PDB entry 9K0Z | electron microscopy, 4.70 A resolution (low resolution: residue-level contacts below are approximate; hydrogen-bond / salt-bridge calls are withheld) | chains X and h of the 58 polymer chains in the assembly

[Chain X]
Name: Large ribosomal subunit protein bL27
From: Mycolicibacterium smegmatis MC2 155
UniProtKB: A0R150 (RL27_MYCS2); residue numbers follow UniProt; this construct covers 8-86
Chain sequence (79 residues; numbered 8 to 86; the number before each row is that of its first residue):
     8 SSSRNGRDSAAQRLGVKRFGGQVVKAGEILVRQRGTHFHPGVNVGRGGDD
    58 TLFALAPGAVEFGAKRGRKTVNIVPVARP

[Chain h]
Molecule: 23S ribosomal RNA
From: Mycolicibacterium smegmatis MC2 155
Sequence (3127 nucleotides; row label = number of the first residue in the row; numbers below 1 keep their minus sign (U-2 is residue -2)):
    -2 UUGUAAGUGUUUAAGGGCGCAUGGUGGAUGCCUUGGCACUGGGAGCCGAU
    48 GAAGGACGUAGGAGGCUGCGAUAAGCCUCGGGGAGCUGUCAACCGAGCGU
    98 UGAUCCGAGGAUGUCCGAAUGGGGAAACCCGGCACGAGUGAUGUCGUGUC
   148 ACCAGGCGCUGAAUAUAUAGGCGUCUGGGGGGAACGCGGGGAAGUGAAAC
   198 AUCUCAGUACCCGUAGGAAGAGAAAACAAAAUGUGAUUCCGUGAGUAGUG
   248 GCGAGCGAAAGCGGAGGAUGGCUAAACCGUAUGCAUGUGAUACCGGGUAG
   298 GGGUUGUGUGUGCGGGGUUGUGGGACCUAUCUUUCCGGCUCUACCUGGCU
   348 GGAGGGCAGUGAGAAAAUGUUGUGGUUAGCGGAAAUGGCUUGGGAUGGCC
   398 UGCCGUAGACGGUGAGAGCCCGGUACGUGAAAACCCGACGUCUGUCUUGA
   448 UGGUGUUCCCGAGUAGCAGCGGGCCCGUGGAAUCUGCUGUGAAUCUGCCG
   498 GGACCACCCGGUAAGCCUGAAUACUUCCCAGUGACCGAUAGCGGAUUAGU
   548 ACCGUGAGGGAAUGGUGAAAAGUACCCCGGGAGGGGAGUGAAAGAGUACC
   598 UGAAACCGUGCGCUUACAAUCCGUCAGAGCCCUCGACGUGUCGUGGGGUG
   648 AUGGCGUGCCUUUUGAAGAAUGAGCCUGCGAGUCAGGGACAUGUCGCGAG
   698 GUUAACCCGGGUGGGGUAGCCGCAGCGAAAGCGAGUCUGAAUAGGGCGUA
   748 UCCACACAAGAGUGUGUGGUGUAGUGGUGUGUUCUGGACCCGAAGCGGAG
   798 UGAUCUACCCAUGGCCAGGGUGAAGCGCGGGUAAGACCGCGUGGAGGCCC
   848 GAACCCACUUAGGUUGAAGACUGAGGGGAUGAGCUGUGGGUAGGGGUGAA
   898 AGGCCAAUCAAACUCCGUGAUAGCUGGUUCUCCCCGAAAUGCAUUUAGGU
   948 GCAGCGUCGCAUGUUUCUUGCCGGAGGUAGAGCUACUGGAUGGCCGAUGG
   998 GCCCCACAGGGUUACUGACGUCAGCCAAACUCCGAAUGCCGGUAAGUCCA
  1048 AGAGUGCGGCAGUGAGACGGCGGGGGAUAAGCUCCGUGCGUCGAGAGGGA
  1098 AACAGCCCAGAUCGCCGGCUAAGGCCCCUAAGCGUGUGCUAAGUGGAAAA
  1148 GGAUGUGCAGUCGCGAAGACAACCAGGAGGUUGGCUUAGAAGCAGCCACC
  1198 CUUGAAAGAGUGCGUAAUAGCUCACUGGUCAAGUGAUUGUGCGCCGAUAA
  1248 UGUAGCGGGGCUCAAGCACACCGCCGAAGCCGCGGCAGCCAACGUGUUGG
  1298 CUGGGUAGGGGAGCGUCCUGCAUCCGGUGAAGCCGCCGAGUGAUCGAGUG
  1348 GUGGAGGGUGUGGGAGUGAGAAUGCAGGCAUGAGUAGCGAUUAGGCAAGU
  1398 GAGAACCUUGCCCGCCGAAAGACCAAGGGUUCCUGGGCCAGGCCAGUCCG
  1448 CCCAGGGUGAGUCGGGACCUAAGGCGAGGCCGACAGGCGUAGUCGAUGGA
  1498 CAACGGGUUGAUAUUCCCGUACCCGUGUAUGUGCGUCCAUGAUGAAUCAG
  1548 CGGUACUAACCAUCCAAAACCACCGUGACCGCACCUUUCGGGGUGUGGCG
  1598 UUGGUGGGGCUGCAUGGGACCUUCGUUGGUAGUAGUCAAGCGAUGGGGUG
  1648 ACGCAGGAAGGUAGCCGUACCGGUCAGUGGUAAUACCGGGGUAAGCCUGU
  1698 AGGGAGUCAGAUAGGUAAAUCCGUCUGGCAUAUAUCCUGAGAGGUGAUGC
  1748 AUAGCCGAGUGAGGCGAAUUCGGUGAUCCUAUGCUGCCGAGAAAAGCCUC
  1798 UAGCGAGGACAUACACGGCCCGUACCCCAAACCAACACAGGUGGUCAGGU
  1848 AGAGAAUACUAAGGCGUACGAGUGAACUAUGGUUAAGGAACUCGGCAAAA
  1898 UGCCCCCGUAACUUCGGGAGAAGGGGGACCCACAUGGCGUGUAAGCCUUU
  1948 ACGGCCCAAGCGUGAGUGGGUGGCACAAACCAGUGAGAAGCGACUGUUUA
  1998 CUAAAAACACAGGUCCGUGCGAAGUCGCAAGACGAUGUAUACGGACUGAC
  2048 GCCUGCCCGGUGCUGGAAGGUUAAGAGGACCCGUUAACUCCCUUUGGGGG
  2098 UGAAGCGGAGAAUUUAAGCCCCAGUAAACGGCGGUGGUAACUAUAACCAU
  2148 CCUAAGGUAGCGAAAUUCCUUGUCGGGUAAGUUCCGACCUGCACGAAUGG
  2198 CGUAACGACUUCUCAACUGUCUCAACCAUAGACUCGGCGAAAUUGCACUA
  2248 CGAGUAAAGAUGCUCGUUACGCGCGGCAGGACGAAAAGACCCCGGGACCU
  2298 UCACUACAACUUGGUAUUGGUGCUCGAUACGGUUUGUGUAGGAUAGGUGG
  2348 GAGACUGUGAAGCUCACACGCCAGUGUGGGUGGAGUCGUUGUUGAAAUAC
  2398 CACUCUGAUCGUAUUGGGCCUCUAACCUCGGACCGUAUAUCCGGUUCAGG
  2448 GACAGUGCCUGGUGGGUAGUUUAACUGGGGCGGUUGCCUCCUAAAAUGUA
  2498 ACGGAGGCGCCCAAAGGUUCCCUCAACCUGGACGGCAAUCAGGUGUUGAG
  2548 UGUAAGUGCACAAGGGAGCUUGACUGCGAGACGGACAUGUCGAGCAGGGA
  2598 CGAAAGUCGGGACUAGUGAUCCGGCACCUCUGAGUGGAAGGGGUGUCGCU
  2648 CAACGGAUAAAAGGUACCCCGGGGAUAACAGGCUGAUCUUCCCCAAGAGU
  2698 CCAUAUCGACGGGAUGGUUUGGCACCUCGAUGUCGGCUCGUCGCAUCCUG
  2748 GGGCUGGAGCAGGUCCCAAGGGUUGGGCUGUUCGCCCAUUAAAGCGGCAC
  2798 GCGAGCUGGGUUUAGAACGUCGUGAGACAGUUCGGUCUCUAUCCGCCGCG
  2848 CGCGUCAGAAGCUUGAGGAAACCUGUCCCUAGUACGAGAGGACCGGGACG
  2898 GACGAACCUCUGGUAUACCAGUUGUCCCACCAGGGGCACGGCUGGAUAGC
  2948 CACGUUCGGACAGGAUAACCGCUGAAAGCAUCUAAGCGGGAAACCUCUUC
  2998 CAAGACCAGGCUUCUCACCCUCUAGGAGGGAUAAGGCCCCCCGCAGACCA
  3048 CGGGAUUGAUAGACCAGACCUGGAAGCCUAGUAAUAGGUGCAGGGAACUG
  3098 GCACUAACCGGCCGAAAACUUACAACA
Unresolved in the structure: -2 to 1, 1562-1609, 3121-3124
Bound ions: Mg2+ site 1: A1876 (shared with 1 residue of chain j); Mg2+ site 2: U2058, G2059, U2122
Small-molecule neighbours: phenylalanine (PHE): G2285, C2287, A2675, U2730, U2809

[Interface between chain X and chain h]
Contacting residue pairs - 93 pairs, chain X then chain h:
  Ser8(X) with G2479(h)
  Ser9(X) with G2479(h)
  Ser10(X) with G2501(h)
  Arg11(X) with G2480(h); U2481(h)
  Asn12(X) with G2501(h); A2502(h)
  Arg14(X) with C2485(h); U2486(h); A2502(h); G2503(h); G2504(h)
  Asp15(X) with C2485(h); U2486(h); C2487(h); C2488(h)
  Ser16(X) with C2485(h); U2486(h)
  Ala17(X) with C2485(h); U2486(h)
  Ala18(X) with G2495(h); U2496(h)
  Gln19(X) with C2485(h); U2486(h); G2495(h)
  Arg20(X) with U2494(h); G2495(h); G2580(h); G2581(h)
  Leu21(X) with U2494(h)
  Val23(X) with A972(h)
  Lys24(X) with C2579(h); G2580(h)
  Arg25(X) with C2579(h)
  Phe26(X) with G970(h); G971(h); A972(h); C1037(h)
  Gly27(X) with G970(h); G971(h)
  Gln29(X) with C1037(h); G1038(h)
  Lys32(X) with G759(h); G2577(h); A2578(h)
  Ala33(X) with A758(h); G759(h); A2576(h); G2577(h)
  Gly34(X) with A2576(h); G2577(h)
  Glu35(X) with G2577(h); A2578(h)
  Ile36(X) with A2578(h); C2579(h); C2588(h)
  Arg39(X) with C2579(h); U2587(h); C2588(h)
  Arg41(X) with G2553(h); U2554(h); C2610(h); U2611(h)
  Gly42(X) with U2554(h)
  Thr43(X) with G2555(h); A2560(h)
  His44(X) with G973(h); G2555(h)
  Phe45(X) with A972(h)
  His46(X) with C2556(h)
  Gly54(X) with C2588(h); G2589(h)
  Gly55(X) with C2588(h); G2589(h); C2610(h)
  Asp56(X) with U2587(h); C2588(h); C2610(h); U2611(h)
  Asp57(X) with C2610(h)
  Thr58(X) with C2588(h)
  Phe60(X) with G2589(h); A2590(h)
  Leu62(X) with A758(h)
  Pro64(X) with A758(h); G759(h)
  Phe69(X) with G971(h); A972(h)
  Arg73(X) with C2558(h)
  Arg75(X) with A2557(h); C2558(h)
  Lys76(X) with G973(h)
  Arg85(X) with G757(h)
Other interface residues (no listed pair), chain X (48 interface residues in all): Gly28, Val31, Arg53, Ala63
Other interface residues (no listed pair), chain h (45 interface residues in all): C2484, C2499, A2609

[Overview]
48 residues of chain X face 45 of chain h across their interface. Ligands of chain h: phenylalanine. U2058(h),
G2059(h) and U2122(h) coordinate Mg2+ site 2.
Here chain X is Large ribosomal subunit protein bL27 and chain h is 23S ribosomal RNA, both from
Mycolicibacterium smegmatis MC2 155. Entry 9K0Z (EF-G2 bound 70S ribosome complex of M. smegmatis) was
determined by electron microscopy together with 9K10 from the same study.
